5ACJ - chain A; structure by X-ray diffraction, 1.70 A resolution.

== Chain A ==
Protein: Lytic polysaccharide monooxygenase
From: Lentinus similis
Amino-acid sequence (235 residues; each row starts with the number of its first residue):
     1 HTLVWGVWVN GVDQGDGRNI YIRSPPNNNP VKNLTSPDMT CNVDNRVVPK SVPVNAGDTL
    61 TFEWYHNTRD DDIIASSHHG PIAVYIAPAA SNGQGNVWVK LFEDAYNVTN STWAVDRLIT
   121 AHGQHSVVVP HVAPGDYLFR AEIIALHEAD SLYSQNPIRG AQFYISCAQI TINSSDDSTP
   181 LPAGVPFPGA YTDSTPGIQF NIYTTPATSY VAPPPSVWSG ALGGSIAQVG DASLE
Disulfide bonds: Cys41-Cys167
Covalently attached groups: N-acetylglucosamine (NAG) linked to Asn33
Modified positions: His1 (4-methyl-histidine; HIC)
Ion coordination: Cu ion: His1, His78, Tyr164
Reported in the primary citation:
  - binding site for beta-D-glucopyranose: His1, Asn28, His66, Asn67

== Overview ==
Covalently linked N-acetylglucosamine: at Asn33. His1, His78 and Tyr164 form the Cu ion site. From the paper:
a binding site for beta-D-glucopyranose at His1, Asn28 and His66 among others.
Chain A is Lytic polysaccharide monooxygenase (Lentinus similis); the structure, X-ray Structure of LPMO, was
determined by X-ray diffraction together with 5ACF, 5ACG, 5ACH and 5ACI from the same study.
